PDB entry 6T93 | electron microscopy, 3.49 A resolution | chains E and I of the 10 polymer chains in the assembly

[Chain E]
Name: Histone H3.1
Source organism: Homo sapiens
Reference sequence: P68431 (H31_HUMAN); residue numbers follow UniProt; this construct covers 1-136
Chain sequence (139 residues; numbered -2 to 136; the number before each row is that of its first residue; numbers below 1 keep their minus sign (Gly-2 is residue -2)):
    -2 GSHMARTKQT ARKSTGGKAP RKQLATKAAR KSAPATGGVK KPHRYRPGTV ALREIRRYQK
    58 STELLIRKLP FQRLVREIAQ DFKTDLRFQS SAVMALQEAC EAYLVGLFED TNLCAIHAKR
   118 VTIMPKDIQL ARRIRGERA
Disordered / not traced: -2 to 38, 135-136
Construct notes: expression tag (-2 to 0)
Curated features (UniProtKB/Swiss-Prot):
  - modified residue: Arg3 (Asymmetric dimethylarginine), Thr4 (Phosphothreonine), Lys5 (Allysine), Gln6 (5-glutamyl dopamine), Thr7 (Phosphothreonine), Arg9 (Citrulline), Lys10 (N6,N6,N6-trimethyllysine), Ser11 (ADP-ribosylserine), Thr12 (Phosphothreonine), Lys15 (N6-(2-hydroxyisobutyryl)lysine), Arg18 (Asymmetric dimethylarginine), Lys19 (N6-(2-hydroxyisobutyryl)lysine), Lys24 (N6-(2-hydroxyisobutyryl)lysine), Arg27 (Citrulline), Lys28 (N6,N6,N6-trimethyllysine), Ser29 (ADP-ribosylserine), Lys37 (N6,N6,N6-trimethyllysine), Lys38 (N6-methyllysine), Tyr42 (Phosphotyrosine), Lys57 (N6,N6,N6-trimethyllysine) and 8 more in UniProt
  - lipidation: Lys19 (N6-decanoyllysine)
  - natural variant: Lys28 (K28M: In GLM), Lys37 (K37I: Found in pediatric undifferentiated soft tissue sarcoma samples; uncertain significance; K37M: Found in pediatric undifferentiated soft tissue sarcoma samples; uncertain significance)

[Chain I]
Molecule: 153-nt DNA strand
Sequence (153 nucleotides; numbered -2 to 150; the number before each row is that of its first residue; numbers below 1 keep their minus sign (DA-2 is residue -2)):
    -2 ATCCTGGAGA CTTTGTTATG CAAATCCGCT CAATTGGTCG TAGACAGCTC TAGCACCGCT
    58 TAAACGCACG TACGCGCTGT CCCCCGCGTT TTAACCGCCA AGGGGATTAC TCCCTAGTCT
   118 CCAGGCACGT GTCAGATATA TACATCCTGT GAT
Disordered / not traced: -2, 150

[Chain E / chain I interface]
Residue-residue contacts - 24 pairs, chain E then chain I:
  His40(E) - DA7(I)  sugar contact
  Arg41(E) - DG83(I)  sugar contact
  Arg41(E) - DC84(I)  phosphate contact
  Tyr42(E) - DA7(I)  hydrogen bond to the phosphate
  Tyr42(E) - DC8(I)  sugar contact
  Tyr42(E) - DG83(I)  phosphate contact
  Tyr42(E) - DC84(I)  hydrogen bond to the phosphate
  Arg43(E) - DG83(I)  phosphate contact
  Pro44(E) - DC82(I)  phosphate contact
  Pro44(E) - DG83(I)  phosphate contact
  Gly45(E) - DC82(I)  phosphate contact
  Gly45(E) - DG83(I)  hydrogen bond to the phosphate
  Thr46(E) - DG83(I)  phosphate contact
  Val47(E) - DG83(I)  hydrogen bond to the phosphate
  Ala48(E) - DG83(I)  phosphate contact
  Arg50(E) - DC8(I)  hydrogen bond to the phosphate
  Arg50(E) - DT9(I)  salt bridge to the phosphate
  Arg64(E) - DA91(I)  phosphate contact
  Arg64(E) - DC92(I)  salt bridge to the phosphate
  Lys65(E) - DC92(I)  hydrogen bond to the phosphate
  Leu66(E) - DA91(I)  sugar contact
  Leu66(E) - DC92(I)  hydrogen bond to the phosphate
  Pro67(E) - DA91(I)  phosphate contact
  Arg70(E) - DA91(I)  salt bridge to the phosphate
Interface residues without a listed pair, chain E (19 interface residues in all): Arg54, Lys57, Arg84, Lys116
Interface residues without a listed pair, chain I (11 interface residues in all): DT10, DG73, DG101

[Summary]
Chain E and chain I form an interface of 19 and 11 residues respectively; the contacts include 7 hydrogen
bonds and 3 salt bridges. Among the polar pairs are Tyr42(E)-DA7(I), Tyr42(E)-DC84(I) and Gly45(E)-DG83(I).
Here chain E is Histone H3.1 (Homo sapiens) and chain I is a 153-nt DNA strand. Entry 6T93 (Nucleosome with
OCT4-SOX2 motif at SHL-6) was determined by electron microscopy.
